Entry 2IXT (X-ray diffraction, 0.80 A resolution); this record covers chain A.

Chain A:
Name: 36KDA protease
Organism: Bacillus sphaericus
UniProtKB: Q9S3L6 (Q9S3L6_BACSH); residues 1-310 here correspond to UniProt positions 122-431 (UniProt number = residue number + 121)
Sequence (310 residues; numbered 1 to 310; the number before each row is that of its first residue):
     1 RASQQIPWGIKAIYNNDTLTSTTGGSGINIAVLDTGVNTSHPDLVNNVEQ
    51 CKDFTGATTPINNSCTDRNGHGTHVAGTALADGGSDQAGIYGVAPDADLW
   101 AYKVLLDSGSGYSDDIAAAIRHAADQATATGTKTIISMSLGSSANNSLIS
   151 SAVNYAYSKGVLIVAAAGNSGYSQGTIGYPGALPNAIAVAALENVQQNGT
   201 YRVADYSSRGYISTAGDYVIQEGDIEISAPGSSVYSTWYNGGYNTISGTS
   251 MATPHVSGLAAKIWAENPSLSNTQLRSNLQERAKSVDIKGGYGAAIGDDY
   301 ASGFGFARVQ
Not modelled in the structure: 310
Disulfides: Cys51-Cys65
Bound ions: Ca2+ site 1: Asn29, Glu49, Asp98; Ca2+ site 2 near Asp115 (its only coordinating residue here); Ca2+ site 3: Gly181, Leu183, Ala186; Ca2+ site 4: Thr214, Asp217, Val219, Gln221, Asp224; Ca2+ site 5: Asp287, Ile288, Ala295, Gly297, Asp299

Summary:
Asn29, Glu49 and Asp98 form the Ca2+ site 1. Gly181, Leu183 and Ala186 form the Ca2+ site 3.
Chain A is 36KDA protease (Bacillus sphaericus); the structure, SPHERICASE, was determined by X-ray
diffraction, deposited together with 3D43 and 2GKO.
